PDB entry 2BTJ | X-ray diffraction, 2.00 A resolution | chains B and C of the 8 polymer chains in the assembly

[Chain B (and C)]
Molecule: Green to red photoconvertible GFP-like protein EosFP
Source organism: Lobophyllia hemprichii
Notes: chain C of this document is another copy of the same molecule, construct and numbering; everything in this record applies to it too
Reference sequence: Q5S6Z9 (Q5S6Z9_LOBHE); aligned to UniProt positions 62-220 over residues 64-222 (the alignment contains insertions or deletions, so no single offset holds)
Sequence (159 residues; row label = number of the first residue in the row):
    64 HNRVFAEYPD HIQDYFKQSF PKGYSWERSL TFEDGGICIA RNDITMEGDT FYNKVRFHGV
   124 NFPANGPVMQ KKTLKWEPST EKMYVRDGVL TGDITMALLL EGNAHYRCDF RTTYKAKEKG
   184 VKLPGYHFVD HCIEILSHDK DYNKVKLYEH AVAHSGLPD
Modified / non-standard residues: His64 (chromophore; RC7)
Differences from the reference sequence: chromophore (64, 64, 64)

[Chain B / chain C interface]
Residue-residue contacts (33; chain B residue first):
  Glu90(B) with Val123(C); Asn124(C), hydrogen bond (side chain-backbone)
  Arg91(B) with Val123(C)
  Ser92(B) with Ile100(C); Asn124(C)
  Gly98(B) with Arg174(C)
  Ile100(B) with Ser92(C); Thr94(C); Ile102(C)
  Cys101(B) with Ile102(C), hydrophobic
  Ile102(B) with Ile100(C), hydrophobic; Ile102(C), hydrophobic; His121(C); Val123(C), hydrophobic
  His121(B) with Ile102(C); His121(C), hydrogen bond
  Val123(B) with Glu90(C); Arg91(C); Ile102(C), hydrophobic; Arg104(C)
  Asn124(B) with Glu90(C), hydrogen bond (backbone-side chain); Ser92(C); Arg174(C), hydrogen bond (side chain-backbone); Thr176(C), hydrogen bond
  Pro126(B) with Asp150(C)
  Ala127(B) with Asp150(C), hydrogen bond (backbone-side chain)
  Asn128(B) with Asp150(C), hydrogen bond
  Asp150(B) with Pro126(C); Ala127(C), hydrogen bond (side chain-backbone); Asn128(C), hydrogen bond
  Arg174(B) with Gly98(C); Asn124(C), hydrogen bond (backbone-side chain)
  Thr176(B) with Asn124(C), hydrogen bond
Other interface residues (no listed pair), chain B (21 interface residues in all): Thr94, Asp97, Ala103, Gly122, Gly129
Other interface residues (no listed pair), chain C (22 interface residues in all): Asp97, Ala103, Gly122, Gly129, Thr175

[In short]
21 residues of chain B face 22 of chain C across their interface, with 11 hydrogen bonds. Polar contacts
include Glu90(B)-Asn124(C), His121(B)-His121(C) and Asn124(B)-Arg174(C).
Both chains are Green to red photoconvertible GFP-like protein EosFP (Lobophyllia hemprichii). Entry 2BTJ
(Fluorescent Protein EosFP - red form) was determined by X-ray diffraction, deposited together with 1ZUX.
